9AYB - chain A; structure by electron microscopy, 3.19 A resolution.

# Chain A
Protein: Sialin
Organism: Homo sapiens
Reference sequence: Q9NRA2 (S17A5_HUMAN); numbering as in UniProt (aligned over 2-495)
Amino-acid sequence (503 residues; numbered -7 to 495; the number before each row is that of its first residue; numbers below 1 keep their minus sign (Met-7 is residue -7)):
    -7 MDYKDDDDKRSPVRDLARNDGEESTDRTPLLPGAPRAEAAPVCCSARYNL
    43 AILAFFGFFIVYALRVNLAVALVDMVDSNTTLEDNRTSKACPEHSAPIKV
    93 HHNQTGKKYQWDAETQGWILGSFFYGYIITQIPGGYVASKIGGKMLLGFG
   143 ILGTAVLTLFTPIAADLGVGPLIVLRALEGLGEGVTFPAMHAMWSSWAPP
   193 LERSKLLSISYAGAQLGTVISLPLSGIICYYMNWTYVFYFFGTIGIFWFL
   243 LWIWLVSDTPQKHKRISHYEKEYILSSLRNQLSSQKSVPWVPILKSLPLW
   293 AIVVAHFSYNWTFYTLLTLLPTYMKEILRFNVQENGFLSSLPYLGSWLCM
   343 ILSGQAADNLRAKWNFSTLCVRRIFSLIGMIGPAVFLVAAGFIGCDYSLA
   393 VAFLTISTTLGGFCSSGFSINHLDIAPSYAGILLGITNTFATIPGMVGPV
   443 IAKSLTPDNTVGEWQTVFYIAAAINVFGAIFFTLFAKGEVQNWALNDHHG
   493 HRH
Unresolved in the structure: -7 to 33, 71-98, 490-495
Sequence notes: initiating methionine (-7); expression tag (-6 to 1); engineered mutation Ala61 (Ser in Q9NRA2)
UniProt features mapped onto this chain:
  - motif: Leu22, Leu23 (Dileucine internalization motif)
  - modified residue: Ser3 (Phosphoserine)
  - glycosylation (N-linked (GlcNAc...) asparagine): Asn71, Asn77, Asn95
  - natural variant: Arg39 (R39C: In SD), Lys136 (K136E: In SD), His183 (H183R: In ISSD), Ser268 to Asn272 (deletion: In ISSD), Gly328 (G328E: In ISSD), Pro334 (P334R: In ISSD), Gly371 (G371V: In ISSD)
  - mutagenesis: Leu22 to Leu23 (Targeted to plasma membrane; Targeted to plasma membrane; sialic acid uptake strongly activated at acidic pH), Leu198 to Leu199 (Localizes in vesicular structures mainly concentrated in the perinuclear region), Ile266 to Leu267 (Localizes in vesicular structures mainly concentrated in the perinuclear region)
What the authors report for this chain:
  - contacts within the chain: Arg168-Glu171 (salt bridge)
  - disease-associated variants - R39C, K136E: decreased stability (proposed by the authors, not directly observed)

# In short
UniProt lists 6 mutagenesis sites. The paper reports that R39C and K136E reduce stability; contacts within the
chain involving Arg168 and Glu171.
Chain A is Sialin (Homo sapiens); the structure, Structure of Apo Sialin S61A mutant, was determined by
electron microscopy (same publication as 8U3D, 8U3E, 8U3F, 8U3G and 8U3H).
